PDB entry 6HLS | electron microscopy, 3.21 A resolution | chains C and K of the 12 polymer chains in the assembly

Chain C:
Name: DNA-directed RNA polymerases I and III subunit RPAC1
Source organism: Saccharomyces cerevisiae (strain ATCC 204508 / S288c)
Reference sequence: P07703 (RPAC1_YEAST); residue numbers follow UniProt; this construct covers 1-335
Amino-acid sequence (335 residues; each row starts with the number of its first residue):
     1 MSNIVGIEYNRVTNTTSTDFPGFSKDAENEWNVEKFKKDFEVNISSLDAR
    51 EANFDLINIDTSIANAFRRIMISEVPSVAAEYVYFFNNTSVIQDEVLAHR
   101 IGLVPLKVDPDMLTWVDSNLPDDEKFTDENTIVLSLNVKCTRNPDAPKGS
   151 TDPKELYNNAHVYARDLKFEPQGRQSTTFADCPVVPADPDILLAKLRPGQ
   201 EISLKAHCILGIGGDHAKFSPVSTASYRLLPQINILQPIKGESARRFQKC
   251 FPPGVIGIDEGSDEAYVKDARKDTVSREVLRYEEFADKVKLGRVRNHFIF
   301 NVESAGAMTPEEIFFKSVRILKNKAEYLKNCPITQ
Not modelled in the structure: 1-29, 334-335
Curated features (UniProtKB/Swiss-Prot):
  - modified residue: S2 (N-acetylserine), S17 (Phosphoserine)

Chain K:
Name: DNA-directed RNA polymerases I and III subunit RPAC2
Source organism: Saccharomyces cerevisiae (strain ATCC 204508 / S288c)
Reference sequence: P28000 (RPAC2_YEAST); numbering as in UniProt (aligned over 1-142)
Amino-acid sequence (142 residues; each row starts with the number of its first residue):
     1 MTEDIEQKKTATEVTPQEPKHIQEEEEQDVDMTGDEEQEEEPDREKIKLL
    51 TQATSEDGTSASFQIVEEDHTLGNALRYVIMKNPDVEFCGYSIPHPSENL
   101 LNIRIQTYGETTAVDALQKGLKDLMDLCDVVESKFTEKIKSM
Not modelled in the structure: 1-44
Curated features (UniProtKB/Swiss-Prot):
  - modified residue (Phosphothreonine): T15, T33
  - cross-link: K134 (Glycyl lysine isopeptide (Lys-Gly) (interchain with G-Cter in ubiquitin))

Interface between chain C and chain K:
Pairs across the interface - 66 pairs, chain C then chain K:
  W31(C) with K82(K); L127(K), hydrophobic
  F36(C) with L127(K), hydrophobic; V130(K), hydrophobic
  K37(C) with V130(K); K134(K), hydrogen bond (backbone-side chain)
  F40(C) with V131(K), hydrophobic; K134(K), hydrogen bond (backbone-side chain)
  V42(C) with K134(K); K138(K)
  I44(C) with K138(K); I139(K), hydrophobic
  L47(C) with I139(K), hydrophobic; M142(K), hydrophobic
  I59(C) with V131(K), hydrophobic
  D60(C) with Y78(K)
  S62(C) with N74(K), hydrogen bond (side chain-backbone); A75(K); Y78(K)
  I63(C) with A75(K), hydrophobic; L124(K), hydrophobic; L127(K), hydrophobic
  A66(C) with T71(K); A75(K), hydrophobic
  F67(C) with V131(K), hydrophobic
  R69(C) with D69(K), salt bridge; H70(K); T71(K)
  E74(C) with T71(K)
  E311(C) with F135(K); I139(K)
  F314(C) with F135(K), hydrophobic
  F315(C) with E132(K)
  V318(C) with C128(K); V131(K), hydrophobic
  R319(C) with E132(K), salt bridge
  L321(C) with T71(K); L124(K); C128(K), hydrophobic
  K322(C) with M125(K); C128(K); E132(K)
  K324(C) with E68(K), salt bridge; T71(K), hydrogen bond; L72(K)
  A325(C) with L121(K); L124(K), hydrophobic
  E326(C) with M125(K)
  Y327(C) with K46(K)
  L328(C) with K46(K); I47(K), hydrophobic; I65(K), hydrophobic; L72(K), hydrophobic; L121(K)
  K329(C) with Q118(K); L121(K); K122(K); M125(K)
  C331(C) with I47(K), hydrophobic
  P332(C) with I47(K)
  I333(C) with I47(K); K48(K); L49(K); F63(K), hydrophobic; V114(K), hydrophobic; Q118(K)
Also at the interface, not in a pair above, chain C (35 interface residues in all): V33, K38, E41, F54
Also at the interface, not in a pair above, chain K (36 interface residues in all): V79, D123, D126, D129, T136

In short:
Chain C and chain K form an interface of 35 and 36 residues respectively; the contacts include 4 hydrogen
bonds and 3 salt bridges. Polar pairs include R69(C)-D69(K), R319(C)-E132(K) and K324(C)-E68(K).
Chain C is DNA-directed RNA polymerases I and III subunit RPAC1 and chain K is DNA-directed RNA polymerases I
and III subunit RPAC2, both from Saccharomyces cerevisiae (strain ATCC 204508 / S288c); the structure, Yeast
apo RNA polymerase I*, was determined by electron microscopy together with 6HKO, 6HLQ and 6HLR from the same
study.
